6N9W - chains A and H of the 9 polymer chains in the assembly; structure by electron microscopy, 4.00 A resolution.

Chain A:
Protein: DNA primase/helicase
Source organism: Enterobacteria phage T7
Notes: EC 2.7.7.-, 3.6.4.12
UniProt: P03692 (PRIM_BPT7); numbering as in UniProt (aligned over 1-566)
Amino-acid sequence (566 residues; numbered 1 to 566; the number before each row is that of its first residue):
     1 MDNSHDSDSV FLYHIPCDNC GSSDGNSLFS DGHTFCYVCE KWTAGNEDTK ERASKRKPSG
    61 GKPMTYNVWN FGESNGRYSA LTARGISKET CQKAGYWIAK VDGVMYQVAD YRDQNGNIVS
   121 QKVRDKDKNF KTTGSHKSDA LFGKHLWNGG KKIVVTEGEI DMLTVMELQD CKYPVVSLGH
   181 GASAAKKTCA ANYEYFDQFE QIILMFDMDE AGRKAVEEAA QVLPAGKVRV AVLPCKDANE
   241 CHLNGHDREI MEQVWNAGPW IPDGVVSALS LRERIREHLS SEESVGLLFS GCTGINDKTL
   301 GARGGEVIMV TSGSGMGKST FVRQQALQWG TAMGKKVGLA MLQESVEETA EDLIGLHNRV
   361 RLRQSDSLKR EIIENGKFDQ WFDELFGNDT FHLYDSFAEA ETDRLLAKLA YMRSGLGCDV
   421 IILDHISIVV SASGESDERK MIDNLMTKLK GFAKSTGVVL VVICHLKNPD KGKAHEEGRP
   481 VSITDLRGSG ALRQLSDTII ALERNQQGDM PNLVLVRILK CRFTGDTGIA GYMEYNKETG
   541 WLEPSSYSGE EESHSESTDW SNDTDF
Disordered / not traced: 1-9, 45-63, 209-218, 281-284, 397-401, 431-436, 550-566
Sequence notes: engineered mutation Gln343 (Glu in P03692)
Bound ions: Zn2+: Cys17, Cys20, Cys36, Cys39
Residues lining bound ligands: dTTP (TTP): Gln494, Lys520, Cys521, Arg522, Thr524, Gly525
Swiss-Prot annotation at these positions:
  - zinc finger: Cys17 to Cys39 (C4-like)
  - region: Glu550 to Phe566 (Binding to viral DNA polymerase)
  - binding site (Zn(2+)): Cys17, Cys20, Cys36, Cys39
  - binding site (Mg(2+)): Glu157, Asp207, Asp237
  - binding site (ATP): Ser312 to Ser319
  - site (dTTP/dATP binding): Arg361, His465, Arg504, Arg522, Tyr535
Reported in the primary citation:
  - mutagenesis - E343Q: abolished catalytic activity (citing earlier work)
  - specificity-determining residues: His33 (citing earlier work)

Chain H:
Protein: DNA-directed DNA polymerase
Source organism: Enterobacteria phage T7
Notes: EC 2.7.7.7, 3.1.11.-; engineered mutation(s): D5A, E7A
UniProt: P00581 (DPOL_BPT7); residues 1-704 here = UniProt positions 1-704
Amino-acid sequence (704 residues; row label = number of the first residue in the row):
     1 MIVSDIEANA LLESVTKFHC GVIYDYSTAE YVSYRPSDFG AYLDALEAEV ARGGLIVFHN
    61 GHKYDVPALT KLAKLQLNRE FHLPRENCID TLVLSRLIHS NLKDTDMGLL RSGKLPGKRF
   121 GSHALEAWGY RLGEMKGEYK DDFKRMLEEQ GEEYVDGMEW WNFNEEMMDY NVQDVVVTKA
   181 LLEKLLSDKH YFPPEIDFTD VGYTTFWSES LEAVDIEHRA AWLLAKQERN GFPFDTKAIE
   241 ELYVELAARR SELLRKLTET FGSWYQPKGG TEMFCHPRTG KPLPKYPRIK TPKVGGIFKK
   301 PKNKAQREGR EPCELDTREY VAGAPYTPVE HVVFNPSSRD HIQKKLQEAG WVPTKYTDKG
   361 APVVDDEVLE GVRVDDPEKQ AAIDLIKEYL MIQKRIGQSA EGDKAWLRYV AEDGKIHGSV
   421 NPNGAVTGRA THAFPNLAQI PGVRSPYGEQ CRAAFGAEHH LDGITGKPWV QAGIDASGLE
   481 LRCLAHFMAR FDNGEYAHEI LNGDIHTKNQ IAAELPTRDN AKTFIYGFLY GAGDEKIGQI
   541 VGAGKERGKE LKKKFLENTP AIAALRESIQ QTLVESSQWV AGEQQVKWKR RWIKGLDGRK
   601 VHVRSPHAAL NTLLQSAGAL ICKLWIIKTE EMLVEKGLKH GWDGDFAYMA WVHDEIQVGC
   661 RTEEIAQVVI ETAQEAMRWV GDHWNFRCLL DTEGKMGPNW AICH
Disordered / not traced: 112-113, 269-325
Bound ions: Mg2+: Asp475, Ala476, Asp654 (together with dTTP)
Residues lining bound ligands: dTTP (TTP): Asp475, Ala476, Ser477, Gly478, Leu479, Glu480, His506, Arg518, Lys522, Tyr526, Asp654
Swiss-Prot annotation at these positions:
  - binding site (Mg(2+)): Asp5, Glu7, Asp174, Asp475, Ala476, Asp654
  - binding site (substrate): His506, Arg518, Lys522, Tyr526
  - mutagenesis: His123 (H123S: 83% loss of exonuclease activity)

Chain A / chain H interface:
Residue-residue contacts (20):
  Tyr13(A) - Gly117(H)  hydrogen bond (side chain-backbone)
  Tyr13(A) - Phe120(H)  hydrophobic
  Lys88(A) - Glu330(H)  salt bridge
  Leu168(A) - Arg250(H)  hydrogen bond (backbone-side chain)
  Leu168(A) - Ser251(H)
  Gln169(A) - Glu401(H)
  Asp170(A) - Arg250(H)
  Asp170(A) - Glu401(H)
  Lys172(A) - Glu401(H)  hydrogen bond (side chain-backbone)
  Lys172(A) - Arg408(H)
  Tyr173(A) - Ala400(H)  hydrogen bond (side chain-backbone)
  Tyr173(A) - Arg408(H)
  His242(A) - Arg255(H)  hydrogen bond (backbone-side chain)
  Asp247(A) - Ser251(H)  hydrogen bond
  Arg248(A) - Val244(H)  hydrogen bond (side chain-backbone)
  Arg248(A) - Glu245(H)  salt bridge
  Arg248(A) - Ala248(H)
  Met251(A) - Val244(H)
  Glu252(A) - Val244(H)
  Trp255(A) - Glu240(H)
Interface residues without a listed pair, chain A (17 interface residues in all): Cys20, Glu89, Glu167, Asn256
Interface residues without a listed pair, chain H (18 interface residues in all): Lys237, Tyr243, Asn335, Lys359, Gln393

Summary:
Chain A and chain H form an interface of 17 and 18 residues respectively, with 7 hydrogen bonds and 2 salt
bridges. Polar pairs include Lys88(A)-Glu330(H), Arg248(A)-Glu245(H) and Tyr13(A)-Gly117(H). Ligands of chain
A: dTTP. Chain H binds dTTP. The paper reports that E343Q of chain A abolishes catalytic activity; the
specificity determinant His33(A).
Chain A is DNA primase/helicase and chain H is DNA-directed DNA polymerase, both from Enterobacteria phage T7;
the structure, Structure of bacteriophage T7 lagging-strand DNA polymerase (D5A/E7A) and gp4
(helicase/primase) bound to DNA including RNA/DNA ..., was determined by electron microscopy together with
6N7I, 6N7N, 6N7S, 6N7T, 6N7V, 6N7W and 3 further entries from the same study.
